Entry 7OXK (X-ray diffraction, 2.80 A resolution); this record covers chains A and C of the 3 polymer chains in the assembly.

Chain A:
Molecule: Peptidyl-prolyl cis-trans isomerase
From: Thermus thermophilus (strain ATCC 27634 / DSM 579 / HB8)
Notes: EC 5.2.1.8
Reference sequence: Q5SLE7 (Q5SLE7_THET8); numbering as in UniProt (aligned over 1-149)
Amino-acid sequence (157 residues; each row starts with the number of its first residue):
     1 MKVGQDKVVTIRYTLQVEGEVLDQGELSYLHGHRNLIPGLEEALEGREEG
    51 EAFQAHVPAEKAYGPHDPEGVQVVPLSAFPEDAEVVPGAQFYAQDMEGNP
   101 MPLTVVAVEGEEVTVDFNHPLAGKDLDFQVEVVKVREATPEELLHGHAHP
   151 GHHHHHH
Unresolved in the structure: 151-157
Construct notes: expression tag (150-157)

Chain C:
Molecule: 30S ribosomal protein S2
Reference sequence: P0A7V0 (RS2_ECOLI); residues 1-15 here correspond to UniProt positions 20-34 (UniProt number = residue number + 19)
Amino-acid sequence (15 residues; row label = number of the first residue in the row):
     1 TRYKNAKMLPFAFGA
Unresolved in the structure: 12-15
Construct notes: engineered mutation Lys4 (Trp23 in P0A7V0), Ala6 (Pro25 in P0A7V0), Leu9 (Lys28 in P0A7V0), Ala12 (Ile31 in P0A7V0)
From the paper describing this entry:
  - mutagenesis - Y3A: unchanged catalytic activity on SlyDDeltaIF
  - mutagenesis - R2A, F13A: decreased catalytic activity on SlyDDeltaIF
  - mutagenesis - M8A: increased catalytic activity on SlyDDeltaIF
  - mutagenesis - F13E: decreased catalytic activity
  - mutagenesis - F13K: unchanged catalytic activity
  - mutagenesis - R2A: unchanged catalytic activity with Peptidyl-prolyl cis-trans isomerase (chain A)
  - mutagenesis - F13A: decreased catalytic activity with Peptidyl-prolyl cis-trans isomerase (chain A)
  - mutagenesis - M8A: increased catalytic activity with Peptidyl-prolyl cis-trans isomerase (chain A)
  - mutagenesis - M8A, F13E: decreased binding to Peptidyl-prolyl cis-trans isomerase (chain A)
  - mutagenesis - F13K: unchanged binding to Peptidyl-prolyl cis-trans isomerase (chain A)

How chain A and chain C interact:
Residue-residue contacts (25; chain A residue first):
  Gln72(A) - Thr1(C)  hydrogen bond (side chain-backbone)
  Gln72(A) - Arg2(C)
  Val73(A) - Tyr3(C)  hydrogen bond (backbone-side chain)
  Val74(A) - Tyr3(C)
  Pro75(A) - Tyr3(C)
  Ser77(A) - Lys7(C)  hydrogen bond (backbone-side chain)
  Ala78(A) - Lys7(C)
  Ala78(A) - Met8(C)  hydrogen bond (backbone-backbone)
  Phe79(A) - Met8(C)  hydrophobic
  Pro80(A) - Met8(C)
  Gln90(A) - Phe11(C)  hydrogen bond (backbone-backbone)
  Phe91(A) - Leu9(C)
  Phe91(A) - Pro10(C)  hydrophobic
  Phe91(A) - Phe11(C)
  Tyr92(A) - Met8(C)
  Tyr92(A) - Leu9(C)  hydrogen bond (backbone-backbone)
  Tyr92(A) - Pro10(C)
  Tyr92(A) - Phe11(C)  hydrophobic
  Gln94(A) - Lys4(C)  hydrogen bond (backbone-backbone)
  Gln94(A) - Ala6(C)
  Gln94(A) - Lys7(C)  hydrogen bond (side chain-backbone)
  Asp95(A) - Lys4(C)
  Met101(A) - Thr1(C)
  Leu103(A) - Met8(C)  hydrophobic
  Phe117(A) - Thr1(C)
Interface residues without a listed pair, chain A (21 interface residues in all): Glu81, Ala83, Ala93, Met96, Pro102

Overview:
21 residues of chain A face 10 of chain C across their interface; the contacts include 8 hydrogen bonds. Polar
contacts include Gln72(A)-Thr1(C), Val73(A)-Tyr3(C) and Ser77(A)-Lys7(C). The paper reports that R2A and F13A
of chain C reduce catalytic activity on SlyDDeltaIF; M8A and F13E of chain C reduce binding to Peptidyl-prolyl
cis-trans isomerase (chain A); 6 substitutions were tested in all.
Chain A is Peptidyl-prolyl cis-trans isomerase (Thermus thermophilus (strain ATCC 27634 / DSM 579 / HB8)) and
chain C is 30S ribosomal protein S2; the structure, ttSlyD with W4K pseudo-wild-type S2 peptide, was
determined by X-ray diffraction, deposited together with 7OXG, 7OXH, 7OXI and 7OXJ.
